PDB entry 1B5W | X-ray diffraction, 2.17 A resolution | chain A

[Chain A]
Protein: Protein (lysozyme)
Organism: Homo sapiens
Notes: EC 3.2.1.17
UniProt: P61626 (LYSC_HUMAN); residues 1-130 here correspond to UniProt positions 19-148 (UniProt number = residue number + 18)
Chain sequence (130 residues; numbered 1 to 130; the number before each row is that of its first residue):
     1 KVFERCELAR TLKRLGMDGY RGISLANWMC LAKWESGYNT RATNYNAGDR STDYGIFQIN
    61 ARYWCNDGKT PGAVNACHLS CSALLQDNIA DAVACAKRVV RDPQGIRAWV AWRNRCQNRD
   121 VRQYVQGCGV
Sequence notes: engineered mutation A61 (Ser79 in P61626)
Disulfides: C6-C128, C30-C116, C65-C81, C77-C95
Bound ions: Na+: A61, C65, V74
Swiss-Prot annotation at these positions:
  - active site: E35, D53

[Summary]
The Na+ site is built by A61, C65 and V74. Curated annotation (UniProt) lists active-site residues E35 and
D53.
Chain A is Protein (lysozyme) (Homo sapiens); the structure, Contribution of hydrogen bonds to the
conformational stability of human lysozyme: calorimetry and X-ray analysis of ..., was determined by X-ray
diffraction, deposited together with 1B5Z, 1B5U, 1B5V, 1B5X and 1B5Y.
